6FJ3 - chains A and B; structure by X-ray diffraction, 2.50 A resolution.

[Chain A]
Protein: Parathyroid hormone/parathyroid hormone-related peptide receptor, GlgA glycogen synthase
Source organism: Homo sapiens
UniProtKB: chimeric construct of Q03431, Q9V2J8: residues 24-60 from Q03431 (PTH1R_HUMAN) positions 24-60 (same numbers); residues 105-388 from Q03431 (PTH1R_HUMAN) positions 105-388 (same numbers); residues 1218-1413 from Q9V2J8 positions 218-413 (UniProt number = residue number - 1000); residues 398-480 from Q03431 (PTH1R_HUMAN) positions 398-480 (same numbers)
Sequence (602 residues; row label = number of the first residue in the row):
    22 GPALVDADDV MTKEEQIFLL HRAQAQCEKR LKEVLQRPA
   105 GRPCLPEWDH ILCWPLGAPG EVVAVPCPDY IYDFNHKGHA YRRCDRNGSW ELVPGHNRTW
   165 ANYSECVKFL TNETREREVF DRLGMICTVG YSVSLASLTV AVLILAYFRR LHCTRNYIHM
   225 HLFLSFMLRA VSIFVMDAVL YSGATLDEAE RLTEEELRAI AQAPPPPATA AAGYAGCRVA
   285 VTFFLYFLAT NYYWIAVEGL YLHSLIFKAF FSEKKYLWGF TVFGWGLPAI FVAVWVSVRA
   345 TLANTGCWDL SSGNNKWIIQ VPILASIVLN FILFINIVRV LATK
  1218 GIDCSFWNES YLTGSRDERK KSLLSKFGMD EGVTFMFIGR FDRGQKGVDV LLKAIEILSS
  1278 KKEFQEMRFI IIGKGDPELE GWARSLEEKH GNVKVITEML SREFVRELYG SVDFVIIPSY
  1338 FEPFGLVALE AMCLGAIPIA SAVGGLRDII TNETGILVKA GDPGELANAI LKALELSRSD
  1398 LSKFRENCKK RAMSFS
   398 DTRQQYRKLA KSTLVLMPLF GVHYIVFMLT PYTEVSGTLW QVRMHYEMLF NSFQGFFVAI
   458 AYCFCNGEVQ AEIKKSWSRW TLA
Unresolved in the structure: 22-30, 247-277
Cystine bridges: Cys48-Cys117, Cys108-Cys148, Cys131-Cys170, Cys281-Cys351
Covalent attachments: N-acetylglucosamine (NAG) linked to Asn151; glycan linked to Asn161, Asn166
Modified / non-standard residues: Cys1221 (S-(2-amino-2-oxoethyl)-L-cysteine; YCM)
Construct notes: expression tag (22-23); engineered mutation Cys191 (Tyr in Q03431), Met240 (Lys in Q03431), Ala300 (Leu in Q03431), Lys312 (Met in Q03431), Ile334 (Val in Q03431), Asn359 (Lys in Q03431), Ala407 (Leu in Q03431), Leu426 (Ala in Q03431), Arg440 (Gln in Q03431), Ala458 (Ile in Q03431)
Reported in the primary citation:
  - post-translational modification sites: Asn161
  - contacts within the chain: Ser229-Asn295, Arg233-Gln451 (hydrogen bond), Arg233-Tyr296 (water-mediated contact), Tyr296-Gln451 (water-mediated contact), Tyr296-Ser370 (water-mediated contact), Tyr296-Asn374 (water-mediated contact)
  - mutagenesis - L300A, L407A, A426L, I458A: increased stability
  - mutagenesis - Y191C, K240M: decreased signaling

[Chain B]
Protein: Parathyroid hormone
Source organism: Equus caballus
UniProtKB: Q27IM2 (PTHY_HORSE); residues 1-34 here correspond to UniProt positions 32-65 (UniProt number = residue number + 31)
Sequence (35 residues; row label = number of the first residue in the row):
     1 XVAEIQLMHQ XAKWLNSLER VEWLRKKLQD VHNYX
Modified / non-standard residues: AC5 (1-aminocyclopentanecarboxylic acid) at position 1, HRG (L-homoarginine) at position 11, NH2 (amino group) at position 35; Ala3 (alpha-aminoisobutyric acid; AIB); Leu18 (norleucine; NLE)
Construct notes: conflict AC5_1 (Ser32 in Q27IM2), Ala3 (Ser34 in Q27IM2), HRG_11 (Leu42 in Q27IM2), Leu18 (Val49 in Q27IM2); engineered mutation Gln10 (Asn41 in Q27IM2), Ala12 (Gly43 in Q27IM2), Trp14 (His45 in Q27IM2), Tyr34 (Phe65 in Q27IM2); amidation (35)
Reported in the primary citation:
  - binding site for alpha-L-fucopyranose: Tyr34
  - contacts within the chain: Glu22-Arg25 (water-mediated contact)

[How chain A and chain B interact]
Residue-residue contacts (72; chain A residue first):
  Met32(A) with Asn16(B), hydrogen bond (backbone-side chain); Arg20(B), hydrogen bond (backbone-side chain)
  Thr33(A) with Asn16(B)
  Lys34(A) with Asn16(B); Glu19(B); Trp23(B)
  Gln37(A) with Arg20(B); Trp23(B)
  Ile38(A) with Trp23(B)
  Leu41(A) with Trp23(B), hydrophobic; Lys27(B)
  Glu111(A) with Tyr34(B), hydrogen bond
  Trp112(A) with Tyr34(B)
  Asp113(A) with Val31(B); Tyr34(B)
  His114(A) with Asp30(B), hydrogen bond (side chain-backbone); Tyr34(B)
  Ile115(A) with Leu28(B), hydrophobic; Val31(B), hydrophobic
  Ile135(A) with Leu24(B), hydrophobic
  Tyr136(A) with Arg20(B)
  Asp137(A) with Arg20(B), salt bridge; Val21(B); Leu24(B)
  Phe138(A) with Leu24(B), hydrophobic
  Arg146(A) with Tyr34(B)
  Arg162(A) with His32(B); Asn33(B); Tyr34(B); NH2_35(B)
  Thr163(A) with Tyr34(B), hydrogen bond (backbone-backbone); NH2_35(B), hydrogen bond (backbone-backbone)
  Tyr167(A) with Val31(B), hydrophobic
  Leu174(A) with Leu24(B), hydrophobic; Arg25(B), hydrogen bond (backbone-side chain)
  Thr178(A) with Trp14(B); Leu18(B)
  Glu180(A) with Trp14(B)
  Arg181(A) with Trp14(B)
  Phe184(A) with Gln10(B); Trp14(B), hydrophobic
  Leu187(A) with Leu7(B), hydrophobic
  Gly188(A) with Leu7(B); HRG_11(B)
  Tyr195(A) with Glu4(B), hydrogen bond
  Arg233(A) with Glu4(B), salt bridge
  Asp241(A) with Met8(B)
  Leu244(A) with Met8(B); HRG_11(B); Leu15(B)
  Tyr245(A) with HRG_11(B)
  Phe288(A) with Val2(B), hydrophobic; Glu4(B); Ile5(B), hydrophobic
  Trp352(A) with Ile5(B); Met8(B); His9(B); Ala12(B), hydrophobic
  Asp353(A) with His9(B)
  Leu354(A) with AC5_1(B); Ile5(B), hydrophobic
  Gln364(A) with AC5_1(B)
  Tyr429(A) with AC5_1(B), hydrogen bond (side chain-backbone); Gln6(B)
  Met441(A) with Ala3(B)
  Glu444(A) with Val2(B); Ala3(B), hydrogen bond (side chain-backbone)
  Met445(A) with Ala3(B); Glu4(B)
  Asn448(A) with Val2(B); Ala3(B); Glu4(B), hydrogen bond
Other interface residues (no listed pair), chain A (52 interface residues in all): Val31, Val171, Thr175, Asn176, Glu177, Asp185, Ile237, Met240, Leu289, Leu292, Ser355
From the paper, about this interface:
  - pairs named by the authors: Met32(A)-Asn16(B) (backbone contact), Met32(A)-Arg20(B) (backbone contact), Asp137(A)-Arg20(B) (salt bridge), Tyr195(A)-Glu4(B) (hydrogen bond), Arg233(A)-Glu4(B), Phe288(A)-Ile5(B), Trp352(A)-Met8(B), Trp352(A)-His9(B), Glu4(B)-Asn448(A) (hydrogen bond), Ile5(B)-Met240(A) (hydrophobic contact), Ile5(B)-Trp352(A) (hydrophobic contact), Ile5(B)-Leu354(A) (hydrophobic contact), Gln6(B)-Tyr429(A) (hydrophobic contact), His9(B)-Asp353(A), Trp14(B)-Phe184(A) (hydrophobic contact), Trp14(B)-Glu180(A) (hydrophobic contact), Trp14(B)-Arg181(A) (hydrophobic contact), Arg25(B)-Leu174(A) (water-mediated contact)
  - interface residues, chain A: Phe184(A), Leu244(A), Tyr245(A), Tyr429(A), Met441(A), Glu444(A), Met445(A)
  - interface residues, chain B: Leu7(B), Met8(B), Trp23(B), Leu24(B), Lys27(B), Leu28(B), Val31(B), Tyr34(B)

[Summary]
52 residues of chain A and 30 residues of chain B are in contact; the contacts include 11 hydrogen bonds and 2
salt bridges. Among the polar pairs are Asp137(A)-Arg20(B), Arg233(A)-Glu4(B) and Met32(A)-Asn16(B). The paper
describes backbone contacts between Met32(A) and Asn16(B) and Met32(A) and Arg20(B); a salt bridge between
Asp137(A) and Arg20(B); hydrogen bonds between Tyr195(A) and Glu4(B) and Glu4(B) and Asn448(A). From the
paper: a binding site for alpha-L-fucopyranose at Tyr34(B); L300A, L407A and A426L of chain A, among others,
increase stability; 6 substitutions were tested in all.
Chain A is Parathyroid hormone/parathyroid hormone-related peptide receptor, GlgA glycogen synthase (Homo
sapiens) and chain B is Parathyroid hormone (Equus caballus); the structure, High resolution crystal structure
of parathyroid hormone 1 receptor in complex with a peptide agonist, was determined by X-ray diffraction.
